5L62 - chains H and I of the 28 polymer chains in the assembly; structure by X-ray diffraction, 2.80 A resolution.

# Chain H
Name: Proteasome subunit beta type-2
Source organism: Saccharomyces cerevisiae (strain ATCC 204508 / S288c)
Notes: EC 3.4.25.1
UniProtKB: P25043 (PSB2_YEAST); residues 1-232 here correspond to UniProt positions 30-261 (UniProt number = residue number + 29)
Chain sequence (232 residues; each row starts with the number of its first residue):
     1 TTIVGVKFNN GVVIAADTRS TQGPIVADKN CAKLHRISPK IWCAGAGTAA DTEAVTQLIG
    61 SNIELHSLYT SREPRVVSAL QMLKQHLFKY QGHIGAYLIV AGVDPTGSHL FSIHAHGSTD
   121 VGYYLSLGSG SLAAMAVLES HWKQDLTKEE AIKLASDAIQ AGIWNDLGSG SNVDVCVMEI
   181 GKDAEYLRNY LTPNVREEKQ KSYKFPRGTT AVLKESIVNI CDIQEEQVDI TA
Not modelled in the structure: 227-232
UniProt features mapped onto this chain:
  - active site: Thr-1 (Nucleophile)

# Chain I
Name: Proteasome subunit beta type-3
Source organism: Saccharomyces cerevisiae (strain ATCC 204508 / S288c)
Notes: EC 3.4.25.1
UniProtKB: P25451 (PSB3_YEAST); residues 0-204 here correspond to UniProt positions 1-205 (UniProt number = residue number + 1)
Chain sequence (205 residues; numbered 0 to 204; the number before each row is that of its first residue; numbering starts at 0):
     0 MSDPSSINGG IVVAMTGKDC VAIACDLRLG SQSLGVSNKF EKIFHYGHVF LGITGLATDV
    60 TTLNEMFRYK TNLYKLKEER AIEPETFTQL VSSSLYERRF GPYFVGPVVA GINSKSGKPF
   120 IAGFDLIGCI DEAKDFIVSG TASDQLFGMC ESLYEPNLEP EDLFETISQA LLNAADRDAL
   180 SGWGAVVYII KKDEVVKRYL KMRQD
Not modelled in the structure: 0
Metal / ion sites: Mg2+ site 1: Asp-177, Ser-180; Mg2+ site 2: Asp-204 (shared with 3 residues of chain Y)
UniProt features mapped onto this chain:
  - modified residue: Ser-30 (Phosphoserine)
  - cross-link: Lys-69 (Glycyl lysine isopeptide (Lys-Gly) (interchain with G-Cter in ubiquitin))

# How chain H and chain I interact
Contacting residue pairs (59; chain H residue first):
  Ile-25(H) / Asp-143(I)
  Ile-25(H) / Phe-146(I)  hydrophobic
  Val-26(H) / Phe-146(I)
  Ala-27(H) / Asp-130(I)
  Asp-28(H) / Asp-130(I)
  Lys-29(H) / Glu-150(I)  salt bridge
  Ala-49(H) / Cys-128(I)  hydrophobic
  Ala-50(H) / Tyr-95(I)
  Ala-50(H) / Ile-126(I)  hydrophobic
  Ala-50(H) / Cys-128(I)
  Asp-51(H) / Tyr-95(I)  hydrogen bond
  Asp-51(H) / Arg-98(I)  salt bridge
  Glu-53(H) / Cys-128(I)  hydrogen bond
  Glu-53(H) / Ile-129(I)
  Ala-54(H) / Tyr-95(I)
  Tyr-90(H) / Phe-99(I)  hydrophobic
  His-93(H) / Arg-98(I)  hydrogen bond (backbone-side chain)
  His-93(H) / Phe-99(I)
  Ile-94(H) / Phe-99(I)  hydrophobic
  Arg-196(H) / Glu-150(I)  salt bridge
  Lys-199(H) / Glu-150(I)
  Lys-199(H) / Ser-151(I)
  Lys-199(H) / Tyr-153(I)  hydrogen bond (side chain-backbone)
  Ser-202(H) / Glu-154(I)  hydrogen bond
  Tyr-203(H) / Ser-151(I)
  Tyr-203(H) / Leu-152(I)  hydrophobic
  Lys-204(H) / Asp-161(I)  salt bridge
  Phe-205(H) / Leu-152(I)  hydrophobic
  Phe-205(H) / Gln-168(I)
  Arg-207(H) / Glu-160(I)  salt bridge
  Arg-207(H) / Asp-161(I)  salt bridge
  Gly-208(H) / Glu-164(I)  hydrogen bond (backbone-side chain)
  Thr-209(H) / Glu-164(I)
  Thr-210(H) / Glu-164(I)  hydrogen bond
  Thr-210(H) / Ser-167(I)
  Thr-210(H) / Gln-168(I)  hydrogen bond
  Thr-210(H) / Leu-199(I)
  Ala-211(H) / Leu-199(I)
  Ala-211(H) / Lys-200(I)  hydrogen bond (backbone-backbone)
  Val-212(H) / Phe-163(I)  hydrophobic
  Val-212(H) / Tyr-198(I)
  Leu-213(H) / Tyr-198(I)  hydrogen bond (backbone-backbone)
  Leu-213(H) / Leu-199(I)
  Leu-213(H) / Lys-200(I)
  Lys-214(H) / Arg-197(I)
  Lys-214(H) / Tyr-198(I)  hydrogen bond (backbone-backbone)
  Glu-215(H) / Lys-196(I)
  Glu-215(H) / Arg-197(I)  salt bridge
  Ser-216(H) / Val-195(I)
  Ser-216(H) / Lys-196(I)  hydrogen bond (backbone-backbone)
  Ile-217(H) / Val-194(I)
  Val-218(H) / His-44(I)
  Val-218(H) / Val-194(I)  hydrogen bond (backbone-backbone)
  Val-218(H) / Lys-196(I)
  Asn-219(H) / His-44(I)
  Ile-220(H) / Gly-46(I)
  Ile-220(H) / Phe-49(I)  hydrophobic
  Ile-220(H) / Val-194(I)  hydrophobic
  Asp-222(H) / Lys-74(I)  salt bridge
Also at the interface, not in a pair above, chain H (36 interface residues in all): Thr-48, Pro-206
Also at the interface, not in a pair above, chain I (37 interface residues in all): His-47, Asp-124, Glu-158, Thr-165, Leu-171, Tyr-187

# Overview
The interface between chain H and chain I involves 36 residues on one side and 37 on the other, with 13
hydrogen bonds and 8 salt bridges. Polar contacts include Lys-29(H)/Glu-150(I), Asp-51(H)/Arg-98(I) and
Arg-196(H)/Glu-150(I). Curated annotation (UniProt) lists active-site residue Thr-1(H) on chain H.
Here chain H is Proteasome subunit beta type-2 and chain I is Proteasome subunit beta type-3, both from
Saccharomyces cerevisiae (strain ATCC 204508 / S288c). Entry 5L62 (Yeast 20S proteasome with human beta5c
(1-138) and human beta6 (97-111; 118-133) in complex with epoxyketone ...) was determined by X-ray diffraction
together with 5L52, 5L54, 5L55, 5L5A, 5L5B, 5L5D and 30 further entries from the same study.
